7S7C - chains A and F of the 7 polymer chains in the assembly; structure by electron microscopy, 3.62 A resolution.

Chain A:
Molecule: Exosome RNA helicase MTR4
From: Homo sapiens
Notes: EC 3.6.4.13
Reference sequence: P42285 (MTREX_HUMAN); residues 1-1042 here = UniProt positions 1-1042
Sequence (1045 residues; each row starts with the number of its first residue; numbers below 1 keep their minus sign (Ser-2 is residue -2)):
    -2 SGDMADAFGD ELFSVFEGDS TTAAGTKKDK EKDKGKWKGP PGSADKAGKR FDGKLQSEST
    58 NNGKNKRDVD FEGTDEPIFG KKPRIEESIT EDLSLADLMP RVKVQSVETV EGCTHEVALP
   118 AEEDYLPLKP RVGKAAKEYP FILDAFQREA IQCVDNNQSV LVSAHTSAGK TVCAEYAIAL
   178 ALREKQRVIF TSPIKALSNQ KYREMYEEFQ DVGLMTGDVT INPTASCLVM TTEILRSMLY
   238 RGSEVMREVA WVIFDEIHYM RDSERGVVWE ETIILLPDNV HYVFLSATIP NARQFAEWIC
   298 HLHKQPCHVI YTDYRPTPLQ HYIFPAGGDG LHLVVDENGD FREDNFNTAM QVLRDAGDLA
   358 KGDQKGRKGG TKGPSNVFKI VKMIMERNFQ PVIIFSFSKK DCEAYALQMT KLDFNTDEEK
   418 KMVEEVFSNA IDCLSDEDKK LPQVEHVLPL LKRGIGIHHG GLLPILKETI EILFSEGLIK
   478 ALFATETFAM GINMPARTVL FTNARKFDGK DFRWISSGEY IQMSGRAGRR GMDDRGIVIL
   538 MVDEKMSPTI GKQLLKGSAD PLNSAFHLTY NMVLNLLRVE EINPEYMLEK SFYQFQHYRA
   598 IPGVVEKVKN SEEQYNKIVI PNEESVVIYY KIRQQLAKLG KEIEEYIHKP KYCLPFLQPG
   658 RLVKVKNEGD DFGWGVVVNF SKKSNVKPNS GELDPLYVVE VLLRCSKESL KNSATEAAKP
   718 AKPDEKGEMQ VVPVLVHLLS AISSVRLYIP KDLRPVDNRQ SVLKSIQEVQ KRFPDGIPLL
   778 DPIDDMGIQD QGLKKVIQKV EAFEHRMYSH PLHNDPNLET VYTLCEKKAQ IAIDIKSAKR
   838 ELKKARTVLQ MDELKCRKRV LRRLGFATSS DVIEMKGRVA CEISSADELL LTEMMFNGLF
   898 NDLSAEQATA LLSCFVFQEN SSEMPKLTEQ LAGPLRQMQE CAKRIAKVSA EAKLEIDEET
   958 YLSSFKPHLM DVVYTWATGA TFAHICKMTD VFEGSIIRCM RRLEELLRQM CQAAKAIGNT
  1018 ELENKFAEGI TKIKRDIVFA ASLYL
Disordered / not traced: -2 to 95, 357-369, 682-691
Sequence notes: expression tag (-2 to 0)
Swiss-Prot annotation at these positions:
  - motif: Asp252 to His255 (DEIH box)
  - binding site (ATP): Ile139, Ala161 to Thr168
  - modified residue: Ala2 (N-acetylalanine), Ser40 (Phosphoserine), Lys51 (N6-acetyllysine), Lys78 (N6-acetyllysine)
  - cross-link (Glycyl lysine isopeptide (Lys-Gly)): Lys24 (interchain with G-Cter in SUMO2), Lys358 (interchain with G-Cter in SUMO2), Lys684 (interchain with G-Cter in SUMO2), Lys723 (interchain with G-Cter in SUMO2)
From the paper describing this entry:
  - binding site for the 28-nt RNA strand: Phe504
  - mutagenesis - E253Q: abolished catalytic activity (citing earlier work)

Chain F:
Molecule: Zinc finger CCHC domain-containing protein 8
From: Homo sapiens
Reference sequence: Q6NZY4 (ZCHC8_HUMAN); the construct lacks a stretch of the UniProt sequence, so the offset changes along the chain: 1-415 = UniProt 1-415; 416-615 = UniProt 508-707
Sequence (618 residues; numbered -2 to 615; the number before each row is that of its first residue; numbers below 1 keep their minus sign (Ser-2 is residue -2)):
    -2 SGDMAAEVYF GDLELFEPFD HPEESIPKPV HTRFKDDDGD EEDENGVGDA ELRERLRQCE
    58 ETIEQLRAEN QELKRKLNIL TRPSGILVND TKLDGPILQI LFMNNAISKQ YHQEIEEFVS
   118 NLVKRFEEQQ KNDVEKTSFN LLPQPSSIVL EEDHKVEESC AIKNNKEAFS VVGSVLYFTN
   178 FCLDKLGQPL LNENPQLSEG WEIPKYHQVF SHIVSLEGQE IQVKAKRPKP HCFNCGSEEH
   238 QMKDCPMPRN AARISEKRKE YMDACGEANN QNFQQRYHAE EVEERFGRFK PGVISEELQD
   298 ALGVTDKSLP PFIYRMRQLG YPPGWLKEAE LENSGLALYD GKDGTDGETE VGEIQQNKSV
   358 TYDLSKLVNY PGFNISTPRG IPDEWRIFGS IPMQACQQKD VFANYLTSNF QAPGVKSGGA
   418 VDEDALTLEE LEEQQRRIWA ALEQAESVNS DSDVPVDTPL TGNSVASSPC PNELDLPVPE
   478 GKTSEKQTLD EPEVPEIFTK KSEAGHASSP DSEVTSLCQK EKAELAPVNT EGALLDNGSV
   538 VPNCDISNGG SQKLFPADTS PSTATKIHSP IPDMSKFATG ITPFEFENMA ESTGMYLRIR
   598 SLLKNSPRNQ QKNKKASE
Disordered / not traced: -2 to 55, 130-136, 153-157, 217-615
Sequence notes: expression tag (-2 to 0)
Swiss-Prot annotation at these positions:
  - zinc finger: Pro227 to Met244 (CCHC-type)
  - region (RBM7 binding): Phe286 to Leu299, Phe309 to Lys324
  - modified residue: Ala2 (N-acetylalanine), Thr342 (Phosphothreonine), Thr485 (Phosphothreonine), Ser506 (Phosphoserine), Thr556 (Phosphothreonine), Ser557 (Phosphoserine), Ser566 (Phosphoserine), Ser603 (Phosphoserine)
  - cross-link: Lys413 (Glycyl lysine isopeptide (Lys-Gly) (interchain with G-Cter in SUMO2))
From the paper describing this entry:
  - disease-associated variants - P186L: decreased expression (citing earlier work)

How chain A and chain F interact:
Contacting residue pairs (8):
  Arg743(A) with Glu113(F), salt bridge
  Arg769(A) with Leu84(F); Val85(F); Asp91(F)
  Phe770(A) with Ile83(F), hydrophobic
  Pro771(A) with Gly82(F)
  Asp772(A) with Gly82(F)
  Asp782(A) with Asn75(F), hydrogen bond
Interface residues without a listed pair, chain A (8 interface residues in all): Pro775, Asp781
Interface residues without a listed pair, chain F (11 interface residues in all): Pro80, Gly92, His109, Lys152

Summary:
Chain A and chain F form an interface of 8 and 11 residues respectively, with 1 hydrogen bond and 1 salt
bridge. Polar contacts include Arg743(A)-Glu113(F) and Asp782(A)-Asn75(F). UniProt lists 9 ATP-binding
residues on chain A. The paper reports a binding site for the 28-nt RNA strand at Phe504(A); E253Q of chain A
abolishes catalytic activity.
Here chain A is Exosome RNA helicase MTR4 and chain F is Zinc finger CCHC domain-containing protein 8, both
from Homo sapiens. Entry 7S7C (Human Nuclear Exosome Targeting (NEXT) complex bound to RNA (substrate 2)) was
determined by electron microscopy, deposited together with 7S7B.
